Entry 1RS0 (X-ray diffraction, 2.60 A resolution); this record covers chain A.

[Chain A]
Name: Complement factor B
Organism: Homo sapiens
Notes: EC 3.4.21.47; fragment: complement factor b bb fragment
Reference sequence: P00751 (CFAB_HUMAN); residues 243-739 here correspond to UniProt positions 268-764 (UniProt number = residue number + 25)
Chain sequence (497 residues; numbered 243 to 739; the number before each row is that of its first residue):
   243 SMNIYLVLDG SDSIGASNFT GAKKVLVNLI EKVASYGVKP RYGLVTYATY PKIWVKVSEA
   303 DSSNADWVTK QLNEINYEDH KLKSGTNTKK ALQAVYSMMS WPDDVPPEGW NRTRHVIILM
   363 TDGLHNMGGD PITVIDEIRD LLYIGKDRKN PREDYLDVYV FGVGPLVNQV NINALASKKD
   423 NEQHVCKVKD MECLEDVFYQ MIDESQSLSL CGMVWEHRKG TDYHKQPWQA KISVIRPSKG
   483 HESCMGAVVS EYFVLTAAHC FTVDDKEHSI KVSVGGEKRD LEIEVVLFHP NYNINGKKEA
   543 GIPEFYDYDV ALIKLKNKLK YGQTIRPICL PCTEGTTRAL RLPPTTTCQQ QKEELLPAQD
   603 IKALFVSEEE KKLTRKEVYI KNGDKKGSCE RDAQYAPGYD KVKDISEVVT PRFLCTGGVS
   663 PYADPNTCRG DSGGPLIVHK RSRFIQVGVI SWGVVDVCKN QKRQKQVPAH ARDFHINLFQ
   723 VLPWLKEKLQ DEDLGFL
Not modelled in the structure: 345-350, 391, 479-480, 701-708
Disulfides: Cys428-Cys435, Cys453-Cys571, Cys486-Cys502, Cys574-Cys590, Cys631-Cys657, Cys670-Cys700
Covalent attachments: diisopropyl phosphonate (DFP) linked to Ser674
Construct notes: engineered mutation Val267 (Cys292 in P00751), Cys428 (Phe453 in P00751), Cys435 (Asn460 in P00751)
Metal / ion sites: Mg2+: Ser253, Ser255, Thr328; Na+ near Lys323 (its only coordinating residue here)
Ligand contacts: diisopropyl phosphonate (DFP): Glu484, Ser485, Cys486, His501, Thr669, Cys670, Arg671, Gly672, Asp673, Ile692, Ser693, Trp694, Gly695
UniProt features mapped onto this chain:
  - active site (Charge relay system): His501, Asp551, Ser674
  - binding site (Mg(2+)): Ser253, Ser255, Thr328
  - binding site (Mn(2+)): Ser253, Ser255, Thr328
  - glycosylation: Asn260 (N-linked (GlcNAc...) asparagine), Lys266 (N-linked (Glc) (glycation) lysine), Asn353 (N-linked (GlcNAc...) asparagine)

[Overview]
Diisopropyl phosphonate is covalently linked to Ser674. Ser253, Ser255 and Thr328 coordinate Mg2+. From
UniProt: 3 active-site residues, 3 Mg2+-binding residues and 3 Mn2+-binding residues.
Chain A is Complement factor B (Homo sapiens); the structure, Crystal Structure Analysis of the Bb segment of
Factor B complexed with Di-isopropyl-phosphate (DIP), was determined by X-ray diffraction, deposited together
with 1RRK and 1RTK.
